3SM4 - chains C and E of the 5 polymer chains in the assembly; structure by X-ray diffraction, 1.88 A resolution.

== Chain C ==
Molecule: Exonuclease
Source organism: Enterobacteria phage lambda
Notes: EC 3.1.11.3
UniProtKB: P03697 (EXO_LAMBD); residues 1-226 here = UniProt positions 1-226
Amino-acid sequence (229 residues; numbered -2 to 226; the number before each row is that of its first residue; numbers below 1 keep their minus sign (Gly-2 is residue -2)):
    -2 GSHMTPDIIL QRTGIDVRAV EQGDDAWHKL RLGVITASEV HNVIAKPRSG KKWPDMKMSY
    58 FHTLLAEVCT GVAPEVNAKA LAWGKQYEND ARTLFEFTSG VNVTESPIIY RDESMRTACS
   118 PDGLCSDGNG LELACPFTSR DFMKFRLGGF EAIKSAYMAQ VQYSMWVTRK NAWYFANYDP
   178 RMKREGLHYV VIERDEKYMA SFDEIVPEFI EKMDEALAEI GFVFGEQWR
Construct notes: expression tag (-2 to 0); engineered mutation Ala131 (Lys in P03697)
What the authors report for this chain:
  - binding site for the 14-nt DNA strand (chain E): Trp24, Arg28, Arg45, Val73, Ala75, Ala77, Leu78, Arg137, Tyr154, Gln157
  - binding site for phosphate ion: Arg28
  - binding site for the 12-nt DNA strand: Ala42 to Trp50, Met53, Lys76
  - catalytic residues: Asp119, Glu129
  - mutagenesis - W24A, K49A, M53A, K76A, L78A, E85A: decreased catalytic activity
  - mutagenesis - R28A, R45A, D119A, R137A: abolished catalytic activity

== Chain E ==
Molecule: 14-nt DNA strand
Sequence (14 nucleotides; numbered 1 to 14; the number before each row is that of its first residue):
     1 AGCTACTGTA CCGA
Ion coordination: Mg2+ site 1: DA1, DG2 (shared with 1 residue of chain B); Mg2+ site 2: DG2 (shared with 3 residues of chain B)

== How chain C and chain E interact ==
Contacting residue pairs (6):
  Arg45(C) - DA10(E)  base contact
  Arg45(C) - DC11(E)  hydrogen bond to the base
  Arg45(C) - DC12(E)  sugar contact
  Arg45(C) - DG13(E)  sugar contact
  Ser46(C) - DC12(E)  phosphate contact
  Ser46(C) - DG13(E)  hydrogen bond to the phosphate
Other interface residues (no listed pair), chain C (4 interface residues in all): Val73, Asn74
Other interface residues (no listed pair), chain E (5 interface residues in all): DC6

== Summary ==
Chain C and chain E form an interface of 4 and 5 residues respectively, with 2 hydrogen bonds. Among the polar
pairs are Arg45(C)-DC11(E) and Ser46(C)-DG13(E). From the paper: catalytic residues Asp119(C) and Glu129(C);
W24A, K49A and M53A of chain C, among others, reduce catalytic activity; 10 substitutions were tested in all.
Chain C is Exonuclease (Enterobacteria phage lambda) and chain E is a 14-nt DNA strand; the structure, Crystal
Structure of the K131A Mutant of Lambda Exonuclease in Complex with a 5'-Phosphorylated 14-mer/12-mer Duplex
..., was determined by X-ray diffraction (same publication as 3SLP).
